PDB entry 1M8G | X-ray diffraction, 2.00 A resolution | chain A

# Chain A
Molecule: Nicotinamide-nucleotide Adenylyltransferase
Organism: Methanothermobacter thermautotrophicus
Notes: EC 2.7.7.1
UniProt: O26253 (NADM_METTH); residues 4-181 here correspond to UniProt positions 1-178 (UniProt number = residue number - 3)
Chain sequence (181 residues; numbered 1 to 181; the number before each row is that of its first residue):
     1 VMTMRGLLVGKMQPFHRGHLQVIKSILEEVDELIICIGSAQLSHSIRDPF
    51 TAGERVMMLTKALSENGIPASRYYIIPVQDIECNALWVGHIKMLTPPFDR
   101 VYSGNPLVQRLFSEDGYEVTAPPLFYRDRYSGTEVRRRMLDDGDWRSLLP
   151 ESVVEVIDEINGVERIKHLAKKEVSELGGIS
Not modelled in the structure: 1-3, 171-181
Construct notes: cloning artifact (1-3); engineered mutation K11 (Arg8 in O26253)
Residues lining bound ligands: NAD (nicotinamide-adenine-dinucleotide): L8, V9, G10, K11, M12, H16, G18, H19, V22, G38, S39, D80, I81, C83, N84, W87, Y102, S103, G104, N105, L107, V108, L111, P123, L124, F125, R127, Y130

# Summary
Bound to chain A: NAD.
Chain A is Nicotinamide-nucleotide Adenylyltransferase (Methanothermobacter thermautotrophicus); the
structure, Crystal Structure Of Methanobacterium Thermoautotrophicum Nicotinamide Mononucleotide
Adenylyltransferase Mutant R11K complexed with NAD, was determined by X-ray diffraction, deposited together
with 1M8F, 1M8J and 1M8K.
